PDB entry 8UCN | electron microscopy, 3.31 A resolution | chains c and g of the 10 polymer chains in the assembly

Chain c:
Molecule: Cytochrome c oxidase subunit 3
Organism: Komagataella pastoris
UniProt: F2R0J6 (F2R0J6_KOMPC); numbering as in UniProt (aligned over 1-268)
Sequence (268 residues; row label = number of the first residue in the row):
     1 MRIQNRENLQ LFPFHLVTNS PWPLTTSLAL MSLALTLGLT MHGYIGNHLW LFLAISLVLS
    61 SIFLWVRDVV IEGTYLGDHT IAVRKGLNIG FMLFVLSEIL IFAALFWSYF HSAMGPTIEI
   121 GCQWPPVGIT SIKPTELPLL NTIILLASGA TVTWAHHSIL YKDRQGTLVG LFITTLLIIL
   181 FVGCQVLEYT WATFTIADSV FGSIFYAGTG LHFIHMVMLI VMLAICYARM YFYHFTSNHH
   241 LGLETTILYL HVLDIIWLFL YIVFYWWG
Differences from the reference sequence: conflict I45 (Met in F2R0J6), I55 (Met in F2R0J6), I62 (Met in F2R0J6), I81 (Met in F2R0J6), I89 (Met in F2R0J6), I101 (Met in F2R0J6), I120 (Met in F2R0J6), I129 (Met in F2R0J6), I132 (Met in F2R0J6), I143 (Met in F2R0J6), I247 (Met in F2R0J6), L248 (Thr in F2R0J6)
Ligand contacts:
  - phosphatidylethanolamine (PTY), molecule 1: H15, V17, L30, I62, W65, V69, E72, H79, V83, L87, G90, F91, F94
  - phosphatidylethanolamine (PTY), molecule 2: L59, I62, F63, V66, V69, G73, T74, L87, F91, M218, V221, M222, I225, R229, H234, F235, H239, H240, L241, G242

Chain g:
Molecule: Cytochrome c oxidase subunit 7
Organism: Komagataella pastoris
UniProt: F2QS38 (F2QS38_KOMPC); residues 3-60 here correspond to UniProt positions 23-80 (UniProt number = residue number + 20)
Sequence (58 residues; numbered 3 to 60; the number before each row is that of its first residue):
     3 TATEKIIELQ KFYQSTNKPI YAAHPRSKYY LIPYFGLLGV SVAATLFYTG RACFGIKD

How chain c and chain g interact:
Residue-residue contacts - 39 pairs, chain c then chain g:
  T18(c) with I22(g)
  P21(c) with Y23(g)
  W22(c) with L33(g), hydrophobic; Y36(g), hydrophobic
  T25(c) with Y36(g), hydrogen bond
  M31(c) with V44(g), hydrophobic
  S32(c) with T47(g)
  L35(c) with T51(g)
  T36(c) with T47(g)
  L39(c) with Y50(g); T51(g)
  H42(c) with K59(g), hydrogen bond (backbone-side chain)
  G43(c) with K59(g)
  Y44(c) with Y50(g); A54(g), hydrophobic; I58(g); K59(g)
  I45(c) with Y50(g), hydrophobic; D60(g)
  W50(c) with A46(g), hydrophobic
  L57(c) with Y36(g), hydrophobic; L39(g); L40(g), hydrophobic; S43(g)
  S60(c) with Y36(g)
  S61(c) with Y36(g), hydrogen bond
  D68(c) with Y23(g)
  I71(c) with Y15(g)
  E72(c) with I22(g)
  T74(c) with Q12(g), hydrogen bond (backbone-side chain)
  Y75(c) with I8(g); L11(g), hydrophobic; Q12(g); Q16(g), hydrogen bond (backbone-side chain)
  L76(c) with Y15(g); Q16(g)
  Y233(c) with T5(g); E6(g); I8(g)
Interface residues without a listed pair, chain c (33 interface residues in all): N19, T26, L28, A29, L53, L64, R67, F232, H234
Interface residues without a listed pair, chain g (26 interface residues in all): Y32, F37, V42

Overview:
33 residues of chain c face 26 of chain g across their interface; the contacts include 5 hydrogen bonds. Polar
contacts include T25(c)-Y36(g), H42(c)-K59(g) and S61(c)-Y36(g). Ligands of chain c: phosphatidylethanolamine.
Here chain c is Cytochrome c oxidase subunit 3 and chain g is Cytochrome c oxidase subunit 7, both from
Komagataella pastoris. Entry 8UCN (Komagataella pastoris Cytochrome c oxidase in complex with human VMAT2 and
Histamine) was determined by electron microscopy.
